Entry 7RN9 (X-ray diffraction, 1.67 A resolution); this record covers chains A and B of the 6 polymer chains in the assembly.

# Chain A
Name: Caspase-3 subunit p17
Organism: Homo sapiens
UniProt: P42574 (CASP3_HUMAN); numbering as in UniProt (aligned over 34-174)
Chain sequence (141 residues; each row starts with the number of its first residue):
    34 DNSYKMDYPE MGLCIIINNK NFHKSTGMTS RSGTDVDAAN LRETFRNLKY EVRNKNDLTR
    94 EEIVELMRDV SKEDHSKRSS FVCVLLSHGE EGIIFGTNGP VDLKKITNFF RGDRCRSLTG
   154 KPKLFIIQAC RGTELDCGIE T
Disordered / not traced: 174
Curated features (UniProtKB/Swiss-Prot):
  - active site: His-121, Cys-163
  - modified residue: Cys-163 (S-nitrosocysteine)
What the authors report for this chain:
  - catalytic residues: Cys-163
  - binding site for Ac-VDFVD-CHO: Arg-64, Gln-161, Cys-163

# Chain B
Name: Caspase-3 subunit p12
Organism: Homo sapiens
UniProt: P42574 (CASP3_HUMAN); residue numbers follow UniProt; this construct covers 184-277
Chain sequence (95 residues; row label = number of the first residue in the row):
   184 CHKIPVEADF LYAYSTAPGY YSWRNSKDGS WFIQSLCAML KQYADKLEFM HILTRVNRKV
   244 ATEFESFSFD ATFHAKKQIP CIVSMLTKEL YFYHH
Disordered / not traced: 184-185, 277-278
Construct notes: expression tag (278)
Curated features (UniProtKB/Swiss-Prot):
  - modified residue: Arg-207 (Microbial infection: ADP-riboxanated arginine)
  - mutagenesis: Arg-207 (R207A: Abolished ADP-riboxanation by C.violaceum CopC)
What the authors report for this chain:
  - binding site for Ac-VDFVD-CHO: Arg-207, Phe-250

# Chain A / chain B interface
Pairs across the interface (101; chain A residue first):
  Asp-34(A) / Lys-271(B)
  Asn-35(A) / Lys-271(B)
  Asn-35(A) / Glu-272(B)  hydrogen bond (backbone-backbone)
  Ser-36(A) / Lys-271(B)
  Ser-36(A) / Glu-272(B)
  Ser-36(A) / Tyr-274(B)
  Tyr-37(A) / Asp-192(B)  hydrogen bond
  Tyr-37(A) / Leu-269(B)
  Tyr-37(A) / Thr-270(B)  hydrogen bond (side chain-backbone)
  Tyr-37(A) / Lys-271(B)
  Tyr-37(A) / Glu-272(B)  hydrogen bond (backbone-backbone)
  Met-39(A) / Leu-273(B)  hydrophobic
  Met-39(A) / Tyr-274(B)
  Met-44(A) / Phe-275(B)
  Arg-64(A) / Arg-207(B)
  Ser-65(A) / Arg-207(B)  hydrogen bond (backbone-side chain)
  Ser-65(A) / Asn-208(B)
  Ser-65(A) / Ser-209(B)
  Gly-66(A) / Asn-208(B)
  Gly-66(A) / Ser-209(B)
  Gly-66(A) / Gly-212(B)
  Val-69(A) / Lys-210(B)
  Val-69(A) / Asp-211(B)
  Asp-70(A) / Gly-212(B)
  Asp-70(A) / Ser-213(B)  hydrogen bond
  Asp-70(A) / Ile-216(B)
  Asn-73(A) / Cys-220(B)
  Leu-74(A) / Ile-216(B)  hydrophobic
  Leu-74(A) / Cys-220(B)  hydrophobic
  Thr-77(A) / Cys-220(B)  hydrogen bond
  Thr-77(A) / Leu-223(B)
  Phe-78(A) / Leu-223(B)  hydrophobic
  Leu-81(A) / Ala-227(B)  hydrophobic
  Tyr-83(A) / Phe-275(B)
  Glu-124(A) / Pro-201(B)
  Glu-124(A) / Gly-202(B)  hydrogen bond (side chain-backbone)
  Lys-137(A) / Glu-190(B)  salt bridge
  Thr-140(A) / Phe-193(B)
  Thr-140(A) / Tyr-195(B)
  Phe-143(A) / Phe-193(B)
  Arg-144(A) / Val-189(B)
  Arg-144(A) / Phe-193(B)
  Gly-145(A) / Val-189(B)  hydrogen bond (backbone-backbone)
  Asp-146(A) / Val-189(B)
  Thr-152(A) / Ile-187(B)
  Gly-153(A) / Asp-192(B)
  Lys-154(A) / Asp-192(B)
  Pro-155(A) / Asp-192(B)
  Lys-156(A) / Ala-191(B)
  Lys-156(A) / Asp-192(B)  hydrogen bond (backbone-backbone)
  Lys-156(A) / Phe-193(B)
  Lys-156(A) / Leu-194(B)  hydrogen bond (backbone-backbone)
  Leu-157(A) / Leu-194(B)
  Leu-157(A) / Phe-232(B)  hydrophobic
  Leu-157(A) / Leu-273(B)  hydrophobic
  Phe-158(A) / Phe-193(B)  hydrophobic
  Phe-158(A) / Leu-194(B)  hydrogen bond (backbone-backbone)
  Phe-158(A) / Tyr-195(B)
  Phe-158(A) / Ala-196(B)  hydrogen bond (backbone-backbone)
  Ile-159(A) / Ala-196(B)
  Ile-159(A) / Phe-215(B)  hydrophobic
  Ile-159(A) / Ile-216(B)  hydrophobic
  Ile-159(A) / Leu-219(B)  hydrophobic
  Ile-160(A) / Ala-196(B)  hydrogen bond (backbone-backbone)
  Ile-160(A) / Tyr-197(B)  hydrophobic
  Ile-160(A) / Ser-198(B)  hydrogen bond (backbone-backbone)
  Gln-161(A) / Ser-198(B)  hydrogen bond
  Gln-161(A) / Ser-205(B)  hydrogen bond
  Gln-161(A) / Ser-213(B)  hydrogen bond
  Gln-161(A) / Phe-215(B)
  Ala-162(A) / Ser-198(B)
  Ala-162(A) / Thr-199(B)
  Ala-162(A) / Ser-205(B)
  Cys-163(A) / Tyr-203(B)
  Cys-163(A) / Tyr-204(B)  hydrophobic
  Cys-163(A) / Ser-205(B)  hydrogen bond (side chain-backbone)
  Arg-164(A) / Tyr-197(B)
  Arg-164(A) / Thr-199(B)  hydrogen bond (side chain-backbone)
  Arg-164(A) / Ala-200(B)
  Arg-164(A) / Pro-201(B)
  Arg-164(A) / Gly-202(B)  hydrogen bond (backbone-backbone)
  Arg-164(A) / Tyr-203(B)  hydrogen bond (backbone-backbone)
  Arg-164(A) / Cys-264(B)
  Gly-165(A) / Gly-202(B)
  Gly-165(A) / Tyr-203(B)
  Gly-165(A) / Tyr-204(B)
  Thr-166(A) / Gly-202(B)  hydrogen bond (backbone-backbone)
  Thr-166(A) / Tyr-204(B)
  Glu-167(A) / Gly-202(B)  hydrogen bond (backbone-backbone)
  Glu-167(A) / Tyr-203(B)
  Glu-167(A) / Tyr-204(B)  hydrogen bond (backbone-backbone)
  Leu-168(A) / Tyr-203(B)
  Leu-168(A) / Tyr-204(B)  hydrophobic
  Leu-168(A) / Trp-206(B)  hydrophobic
  Leu-168(A) / Thr-255(B)
  Asp-169(A) / Tyr-203(B)
  Asp-169(A) / Lys-259(B)
  Asp-169(A) / Lys-260(B)  hydrogen bond (backbone-backbone)
  Cys-170(A) / Ala-258(B)
  Cys-170(A) / Lys-259(B)  hydrogen bond
  Gly-171(A) / Lys-260(B)
Interface residues without a listed pair, chain A (50 interface residues in all): Ser-63, Thr-67, Leu-119, His-121, Leu-136, Asn-141
Interface residues without a listed pair, chain B (47 interface residues in all): Gln-217, Phe-256

# Summary
50 residues of chain A and 47 residues of chain B are in contact, with 27 hydrogen bonds and 1 salt bridge.
Among the polar pairs are Lys-137(A)/Glu-190(B), Tyr-37(A)/Asp-192(B) and Tyr-37(A)/Thr-270(B). The paper
reports the catalytic residue Cys-163(A); a binding site for Ac-VDFVD-CHO at Arg-64(A), Gln-161(A) and
Arg-207(B) among others.
Here chain A is Caspase-3 subunit p17 and chain B is Caspase-3 subunit p12, both from Homo sapiens. Entry 7RN9
(Crystal structure of caspase-3 with inhibitor Ac-VDFVD-CHO) was determined by X-ray diffraction (same
publication as 7RN7, 7RN8, 7RNB, 7RND, 7RNE, 7RNF and 7SEO).
